Entry 3KIF (X-ray diffraction, 2.50 A resolution); this record covers chains H and J of the 10 polymer chains in the assembly.

[Chain H (and J)]
Name: 5-bladed beta-propeller lectin
Organism: synthetic construct
Notes: chain J of this document is another copy of the same molecule, construct and numbering; everything in this record applies to it too
Sequence (106 residues; each row starts with the number of its first residue):
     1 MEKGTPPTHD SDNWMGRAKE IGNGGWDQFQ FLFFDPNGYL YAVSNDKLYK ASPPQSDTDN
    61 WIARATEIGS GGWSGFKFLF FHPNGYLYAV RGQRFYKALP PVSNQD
Not modelled in the structure: 1-18, 104-106 (chain J: 1-12, 106)

[Chain H / chain J interface]
Pairs across the interface (63):
  Pro36(H) with Val102(J)
  Asn37(H) with Val102(J); Ser103(J)
  Ser56(H) with Gln105(J), hydrogen bond (side chain-backbone)
  Asp57(H) with Asn104(J); Gln105(J)
  Thr58(H) with Ser70(J); Asn104(J)
  Asp59(H) with Pro101(J); Asn104(J), hydrogen bond (backbone-backbone); Gln105(J)
  Trp61(H) with Trp73(J), hydrophobic; Leu87(J); Ala89(J), hydrophobic; Ala98(J), hydrophobic; Leu99(J), hydrogen bond (side chain-backbone); Pro100(J); Pro101(J)
  Ile62(H) with Arg91(J); Tyr96(J)
  Ala65(H) with Lys97(J); Ala98(J), hydrophobic
  Thr66(H) with Tyr96(J); Lys97(J), hydrogen bond (backbone-backbone)
  Glu67(H) with Arg94(J), salt bridge; Phe95(J); Tyr96(J)
  Ile68(H) with Tyr88(J), hydrophobic; Phe95(J), hydrogen bond (backbone-backbone); Tyr96(J); Lys97(J)
  Gly69(H) with Arg94(J); Phe95(J), hydrogen bond (backbone-backbone)
  Ser70(H) with Gln93(J)
  Gly71(H) with Gln93(J)
  Gly72(H) with Gln93(J), hydrogen bond (backbone-side chain)
  Trp73(H) with Val90(J), hydrophobic; Gln93(J), hydrogen bond (backbone-backbone); Phe95(J), hydrophobic
  Ser74(H) with Lys77(J), hydrogen bond (backbone-side chain); Val90(J); Gly92(J), hydrogen bond (side chain-backbone)
  Phe76(H) with Lys77(J), hydrogen bond (backbone-side chain); Phe78(J)
  Lys77(H) with Phe78(J)
  Phe78(H) with Phe78(J), hydrophobic
  Leu79(H) with Phe78(J); Phe80(J); Val90(J), hydrophobic
  Phe80(H) with Phe80(J), hydrophobic
  Phe81(H) with Phe80(J), hydrophobic; Phe81(J); His82(J); Pro83(J); Tyr88(J), hydrophobic
  His82(H) with Pro83(J)
  Pro83(H) with Pro83(J)
  Gly85(H) with His82(J); Pro83(J)
  Leu87(H) with Phe80(J), hydrophobic; Phe95(J), hydrophobic
  Pro100(H) with Tyr88(J)
  Pro101(H) with Phe95(J), hydrophobic
Other interface residues (no listed pair), chain H (32 interface residues in all): Gly38, Arg64
Other interface residues (no listed pair), chain J (28 interface residues in all): Phe76

[Summary]
32 residues of chain H face 28 of chain J across their interface; the contacts include 11 hydrogen bonds and 1
salt bridge. Polar pairs include Glu67(H)-Arg94(J), Ser56(H)-Gln105(J) and Trp61(H)-Leu99(J).
Chain H and chain J are both 5-bladed beta-propeller lectin (synthetic construct); the structure, The crystal
structures of two fragments truncated from 5-bladed beta-propeller lectin, tachylectin-2 (Lib1-B7-18 and
Lib2-D2-15), was determined by X-ray diffraction together with 3KIH from the same study.
